Entry 7KCM (electron microscopy, 3.43 A resolution); this record covers chains B and C of the 3 polymer chains in the assembly.

== Chain B ==
Name: Heat shock protein 75 kDa, mitochondrial
Source organism: Homo sapiens
UniProtKB: Q12931 (TRAP1_HUMAN); residue numbers follow UniProt; this construct covers 60-704
Chain sequence (651 residues; numbered 54 to 704; the number before each row is that of its first residue):
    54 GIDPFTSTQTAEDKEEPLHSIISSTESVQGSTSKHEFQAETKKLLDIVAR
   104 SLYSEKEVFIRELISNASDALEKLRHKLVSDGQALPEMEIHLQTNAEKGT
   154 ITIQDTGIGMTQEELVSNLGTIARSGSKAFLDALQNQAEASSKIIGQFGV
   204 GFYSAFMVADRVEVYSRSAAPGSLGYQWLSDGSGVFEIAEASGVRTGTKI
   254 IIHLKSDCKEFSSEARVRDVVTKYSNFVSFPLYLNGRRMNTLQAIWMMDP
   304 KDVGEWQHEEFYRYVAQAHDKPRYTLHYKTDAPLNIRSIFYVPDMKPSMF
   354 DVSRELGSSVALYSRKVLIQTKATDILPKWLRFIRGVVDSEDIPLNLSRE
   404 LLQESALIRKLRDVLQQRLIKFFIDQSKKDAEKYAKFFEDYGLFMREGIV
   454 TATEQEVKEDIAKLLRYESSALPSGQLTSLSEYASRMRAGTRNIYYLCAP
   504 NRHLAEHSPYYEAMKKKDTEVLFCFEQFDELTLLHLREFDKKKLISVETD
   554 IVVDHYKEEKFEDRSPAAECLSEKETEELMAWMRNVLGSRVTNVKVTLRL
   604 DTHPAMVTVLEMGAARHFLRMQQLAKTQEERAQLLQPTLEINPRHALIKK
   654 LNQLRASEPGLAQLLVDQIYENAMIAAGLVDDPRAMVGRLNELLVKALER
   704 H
Not modelled in the structure: 54-69, 358-360, 559-572, 626-629
Sequence notes: expression tag (54-59); conflict G307 (Arg in Q12931)
Metal / ion sites: Mg2+: N119 (together with AMP-PNP); K+: N171, T174, R177, G202, Y206
Residues lining bound ligands: AMP-PNP (ANP; phosphoaminophosphonic acid-adenylate ester): E115, N119, A120, D122, A123, K126, D158, M163, N171, L172, R177, S178, G179, S180, I198, G199, Q200, F201, G202, V203, G204, F205, T251, I253, R402

== Chain C ==
Name: Succinate dehydrogenase [ubiquinone] iron-sulfur subunit, mitochondrial
Source organism: Homo sapiens
UniProtKB: P21912 (SDHB_HUMAN); numbering as in UniProt (aligned over 29-160)
Chain sequence (134 residues; each row starts with the number of its first residue):
    27 GSAQTAAATAPRIKKFAIYRWDPDKAGDKPHMQTYEVDLNKCGPMVLDAL
    77 IKIKNEVDSTLTFRRSCREGICGSCAMNINGGNTLACTRRIDTNLNKVSK
   127 IYPLPHMYVIKDLVPDLSNFYAQYKSIEPYLKKK
Not modelled in the structure: 27-36, 158-160
Sequence notes: expression tag (27-28)
Curated features (UniProtKB/Swiss-Prot):
  - binding site ([2Fe-2S] cluster): C93, C98, C101, C113
  - modified residue (N6-acetyllysine): K51, K55
Metal / ion sites: 2Fe-2S cluster Fe: C93, C98, C101, C113
Residues lining bound ligands: 2Fe-2S cluster (FES): L73, R91, S92, C93, R94, E95, G96, I97, C98, G99, S100, C101, L111, C113

== How chain B and chain C interact ==
Contacting residue pairs - 27 pairs, chain B then chain C:
  M352(B) - F146(C)  hydrophobic
  M352(B) - Y147(C)
  M352(B) - Y150(C)  hydrophobic
  F353(B) - Y147(C)
  V355(B) - F146(C)  hydrophobic
  S356(B) - F146(C)
  S356(B) - Y147(C)  hydrogen bond (side chain-backbone)
  T454(B) - V140(C)
  H538(B) - K137(C)  hydrogen bond (side chain-backbone)
  V556(B) - I97(C)
  V556(B) - G99(C)
  L613(B) - A102(C)  hydrophobic
  L613(B) - N109(C)
  L613(B) - L130(C)  hydrophobic
  E614(B) - L130(C)
  E614(B) - M133(C)
  A617(B) - K137(C)
  H620(B) - I136(C)
  F621(B) - H132(C)
  F621(B) - M133(C)  hydrophobic
  F621(B) - I136(C)  hydrophobic
  L637(B) - P131(C)
  L637(B) - H132(C)
  L637(B) - M133(C)
  Q639(B) - G107(C)
  Q639(B) - N109(C)
  Q639(B) - P131(C)
Also at the interface, not in a pair above, chain B (21 interface residues in all): V453, L537, H558, A618, M624, Q636, L638
Also at the interface, not in a pair above, chain C (20 interface residues in all): R90, G96, C98, N104, P141

== Overview ==
21 residues of chain B and 20 residues of chain C are in contact, with 2 hydrogen bonds. Polar pairs include
S356(B)-Y147(C) and H538(B)-K137(C). Chain B binds AMP-PNP. Ligands of chain C: 2Fe-2S cluster. From UniProt:
4 [2Fe-2S] cluster-binding residues on chain C.
Here chain B is Heat shock protein 75 kDa, mitochondrial and chain C is Succinate dehydrogenase [ubiquinone]
iron-sulfur subunit, mitochondrial, both from Homo sapiens. Entry 7KCM (Full-length human mitochondrial Hsp90
(TRAP1) in complex with SdhB in the presence of AMP-PNP) was determined by electron microscopy.
